7UGQ - chains A and M of the 18 polymer chains in the assembly; structure by electron microscopy, 3.40 A resolution.

Chain A:
Name: Envelope glycoprotein gp120
Source organism: Human immunodeficiency virus 1
UniProt: D7S1H2 (D7S1H2_9HIV1); residues 33-506 here correspond to UniProt positions 32-505 (UniProt number = residue number - 1)
Chain sequence (447 residues; row label = number of the first residue in the row; note: 31 numbers in that range are skipped by the numbering (no residue carries them; nothing is unmodelled there); a row labelled like 321A-321C holds insertion residues (321A, then the next letters in order)):
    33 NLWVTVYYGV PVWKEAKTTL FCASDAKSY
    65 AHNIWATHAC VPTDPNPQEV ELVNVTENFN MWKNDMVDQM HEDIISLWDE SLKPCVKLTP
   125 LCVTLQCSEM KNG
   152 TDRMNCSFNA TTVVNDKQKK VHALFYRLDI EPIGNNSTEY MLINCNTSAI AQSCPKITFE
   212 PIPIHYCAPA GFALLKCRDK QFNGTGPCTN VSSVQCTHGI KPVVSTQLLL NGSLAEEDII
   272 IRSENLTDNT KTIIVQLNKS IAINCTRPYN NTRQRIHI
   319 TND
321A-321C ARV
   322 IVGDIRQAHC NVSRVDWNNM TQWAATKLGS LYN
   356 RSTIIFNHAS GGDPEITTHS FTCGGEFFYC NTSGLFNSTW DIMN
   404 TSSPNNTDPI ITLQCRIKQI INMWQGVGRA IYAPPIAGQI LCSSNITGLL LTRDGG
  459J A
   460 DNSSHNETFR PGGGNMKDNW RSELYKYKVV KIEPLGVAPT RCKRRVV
Differences from the reference sequence: conflict Asn33 (Asp32 in D7S1H2), Val496 (Ile495 in D7S1H2), Arg500 (Lys499 in D7S1H2), Cys501 (Ala500 in D7S1H2), Lys502 (Arg501 in D7S1H2)
Disulfide bonds: Cys54-Cys74, Cys119-Cys205, Cys126-Cys196, Cys131-Cys157, Cys218-Cys247, Cys228-Cys239, Cys296-Cys331, Cys378-Cys445, Cys385-Cys418
Covalent attachments: N-acetylglucosamine (NAG) linked to Asn88, Asn156, Asn160, Asn197, Asn234, Asn241, Asn262, Asn276, Asn289, Asn295, Asn301, Asn340, Asn354, Asn386, Asn392, Asn448, Asn461; glycan linked to Asn332, Asn465
From the paper describing this entry:
  - post-translational modification sites: Asn197, Asn234, Asn276, Asn354, Asn386, Asn392, Asn461, Asn465

Chain M:
Name: 10-1074 Fab heavy chain
Source organism: Homo sapiens
Notes: antibody fragment or engineered binder
Chain sequence (133 residues; numbered 1 to 114 plus 19 insertion-coded residues; the number before each row is that of its first residue; a row labelled like 82A-82C holds insertion residues (82A, then the next letters in order)):
     1 QVQLQESGPG LVKPSETLSV TCSVSGDSMN NYYWTWIRQS PGKGLEWIGY ISDRESATYN
    61 PSLNSRVVIS RDTSKNQLSL KL
82A-82C NSV
    83 TPADTAVYYC ATARRGQR
100A-100P IYGVVSFGEFFYYYSM
   101 DVWGKGTTVT VSSA
Disulfide bonds: Cys22-Cys92

Chain A / chain M interface:
Pairs across the interface - 10 pairs, chain A then chain M:
  Asp325(A) - Tyr100B(M)
  Arg327(A) - Tyr100B(M)
  Arg327(A) - Gly100C(M)
  Arg327(A) - Glu100I(M)  salt bridge
  Gln328(A) - Phe100G(M)
  Gln328(A) - Glu100I(M)  hydrogen bond (backbone-side chain)
  His330(A) - Phe100G(M)
  Thr415(A) - Phe100G(M)
  Leu416(A) - Phe100G(M)
  Gln417(A) - Phe100G(M)
Interface residues without a listed pair, chain A (8 interface residues in all): Ile326
Interface residues without a listed pair, chain M (6 interface residues in all): Val100D, Ser100F

Overview:
8 residues of chain A and 6 residues of chain M are in contact; the contacts include 1 hydrogen bond and 1
salt bridge. Polar contacts include Arg327(A)-Glu100I(M) and Gln328(A)-Glu100I(M). Covalently linked
N-acetylglucosamine: at Asn88(A), Asn156(A), Asn160(A), Asn197(A), Asn234(A) and Asn241(A) and 11 more. From
the paper: modification sites Asn197(A), Asn234(A) and Asn276(A) among others.
Chain A is Envelope glycoprotein gp120 (Human immunodeficiency virus 1) and chain M is 10-1074 Fab heavy chain
(Homo sapiens); the structure, Cryo-EM structure of BG24 Fabs with an inferred germline CDRL1 and 10-1074 Fabs
in complex with ..., was determined by electron microscopy, deposited together with 7UGM, 7UGP, 7UGN and 7UGO.
